PDB entry 1GML | X-ray diffraction, 2.20 A resolution | chains A and D

Chain A (and D):
Name: T-complex protein 1 subunit gamma
Organism: Mus musculus
Notes: fragment: apical domain, residues 210-380; chain D of this document is another copy of the same molecule, construct and numbering; everything in this record applies to it too
UniProt: P80318 (TCPG_MOUSE); numbering as in UniProt (aligned over 210-380)
Amino-acid sequence (178 residues; numbered 209 to 386; the number before each row is that of its first residue):
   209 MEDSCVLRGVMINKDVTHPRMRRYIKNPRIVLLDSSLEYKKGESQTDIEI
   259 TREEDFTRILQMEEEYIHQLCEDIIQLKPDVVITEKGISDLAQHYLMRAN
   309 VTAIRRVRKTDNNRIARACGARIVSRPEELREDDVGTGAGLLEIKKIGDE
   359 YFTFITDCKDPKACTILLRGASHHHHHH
Not modelled in the structure: 209-210, 249-262, 380-386 (chain D: 209-211, 249-267, 380-386)
Disulfides: Cys-366/Cys-372
UniProt features mapped onto this chain:
  - modified residue: Lys-222 (N6-acetyllysine), Ser-243 (Phosphoserine), Ser-244 (Phosphoserine), Tyr-247 (Phosphotyrosine), Ser-252 (Phosphoserine)
  - cross-link (Glycyl lysine isopeptide (Lys-Gly)): Lys-248 (interchain with G-Cter in SUMO2), Lys-249 (interchain with G-Cter in SUMO2)

How chain A and chain D interact:
Pairs across the interface (28):
  Cys-213(A) with Ser-212(D), hydrogen bond (side chain-backbone); Cys-213(D), hydrogen bond (side chain-backbone)
  Met-219(A) with Met-219(D), hydrophobic; Ile-355(D), hydrophobic; Phe-360(D), hydrophobic
  Arg-316(A) with Asp-357(D), salt bridge; Glu-358(D), salt bridge
  Thr-318(A) with Asp-357(D), hydrogen bond
  Arg-322(A) with Gly-356(D); Asp-357(D), salt bridge
  Lys-353(A) with Leu-375(D), hydrogen bond (side chain-backbone)
  Ile-355(A) with Met-219(D), hydrophobic
  Gly-356(A) with Arg-322(D)
  Asp-357(A) with Arg-316(D), salt bridge; Thr-318(D), hydrogen bond; Arg-322(D), salt bridge
  Glu-358(A) with Arg-316(D), salt bridge
  Phe-360(A) with Met-219(D), hydrophobic; Phe-360(D), hydrophobic
  Leu-375(A) with Lys-353(D), hydrogen bond (backbone-side chain); Ile-355(D), hydrophobic
  Leu-376(A) with Phe-362(D), hydrophobic; Leu-375(D)
  Arg-377(A) with Leu-215(D)
  Gly-378(A) with Ser-212(D); Val-214(D)
  Ala-379(A) with Ser-212(D), hydrogen bond (backbone-backbone); Val-214(D)
Other interface residues (no listed pair), chain D (18 interface residues in all): Ile-374, Leu-376

Overview:
16 residues of chain A and 18 residues of chain D are in contact, with 7 hydrogen bonds and 6 salt bridges.
Among the polar pairs are Arg-316(A)/Asp-357(D), Arg-316(A)/Glu-358(D) and Arg-322(A)/Asp-357(D).
Chain A and chain D are both T-complex protein 1 subunit gamma (Mus musculus); the structure, crystal
structure of the mouse CCT gamma apical domain (triclinic), was determined by X-ray diffraction (same
publication as 1GN1).
